3N2K - chains A and E of the 5 polymer chains in the assembly; structure by X-ray diffraction, 4.00 A resolution.

Chain A:
Protein: Tubulin alpha chain
Organism: Ovis aries
UniProt: D0VWZ0 (D0VWZ0_SHEEP); residue numbers follow UniProt; this construct covers 1-451
Sequence (451 residues; each row starts with the number of its first residue):
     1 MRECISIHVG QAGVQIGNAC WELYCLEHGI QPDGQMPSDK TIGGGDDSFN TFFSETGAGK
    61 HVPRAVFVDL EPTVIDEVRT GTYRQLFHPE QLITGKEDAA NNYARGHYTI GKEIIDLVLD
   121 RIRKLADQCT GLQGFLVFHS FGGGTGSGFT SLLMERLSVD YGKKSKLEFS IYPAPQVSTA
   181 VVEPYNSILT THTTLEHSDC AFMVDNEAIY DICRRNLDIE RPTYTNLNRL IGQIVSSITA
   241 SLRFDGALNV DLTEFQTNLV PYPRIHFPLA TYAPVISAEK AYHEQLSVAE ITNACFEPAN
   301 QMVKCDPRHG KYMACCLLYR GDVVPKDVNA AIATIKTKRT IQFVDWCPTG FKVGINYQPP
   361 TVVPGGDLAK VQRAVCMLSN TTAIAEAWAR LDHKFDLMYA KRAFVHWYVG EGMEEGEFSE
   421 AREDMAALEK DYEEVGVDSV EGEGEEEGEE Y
Disordered / not traced: 1, 38-46, 439-451
Small-molecule neighbours: GTP: G10, Q11, A12, Q15, I16, D69, E71, D98, A99, A100, N101, S140, G142, G143, G144, T145, G146, I171, P173, A174, V177, S178, E183, N206, Y224, L227, N228, I231

Chain E:
Protein: Stathmin-4
Organism: Rattus norvegicus
UniProt: P63043 (STMN4_RAT); residues 5-145 here correspond to UniProt positions 49-189 (UniProt number = residue number + 44)
Sequence (142 residues; numbered 4 to 145; the number before each row is that of its first residue):
     4 ADMEVIELNK CTSGQSFEVI LKPPSFDGVP EFNASLPRRR DPSLEEIQKK LEAAEERRKY
    64 QEAELLKHLA EKREHEREVI QKAIEENNNF IKMAKEKLAQ KMESNKENRE AHLAAMLERL
   124 QEKDKHAEEV RKNKELKEEA SR
Disordered / not traced: 31-44, 141-145
Construct notes: expression tag (4)
Curated features (UniProtKB/Swiss-Prot):
  - modified residue: S46 (Phosphoserine)

Chain A / chain E interface:
Contacting residue pairs (55):
  H107(A) - L54(E)
  Y108(A) - K53(E)
  Y108(A) - L54(E)  hydrophobic
  Y108(A) - A57(E)  hydrophobic
  Y108(A) - R61(E)
  T109(A) - R61(E)  hydrogen bond
  K112(A) - L54(E)
  K112(A) - E58(E)  salt bridge
  L152(A) - L54(E)  hydrophobic
  H197(A) - S46(E)
  F244(A) - S16(E)
  D245(A) - C14(E)  hydrogen bond (backbone-side chain)
  D245(A) - T15(E)
  G246(A) - C14(E)
  A247(A) - N12(E)
  A247(A) - C14(E)
  A247(A) - Q18(E)
  A247(A) - S19(E)
  L248(A) - S19(E)
  P325(A) - Q18(E)
  P325(A) - F20(E)  hydrophobic
  N329(A) - M6(E)
  N329(A) - F20(E)
  I332(A) - M6(E)  hydrophobic
  A333(A) - A4(E)  hydrogen bond (backbone-backbone)
  K336(A) - A4(E)
  D345(A) - P27(E)
  D345(A) - S28(E)
  D345(A) - D30(E)
  W346(A) - P27(E)
  W346(A) - D30(E)
  C347(A) - P27(E)
  P348(A) - K25(E)
  P348(A) - P27(E)
  T349(A) - L24(E)
  T349(A) - K25(E)  hydrogen bond (side chain-backbone)
  G350(A) - V22(E)
  F351(A) - F20(E)
  F351(A) - E21(E)
  F351(A) - V22(E)  hydrogen bond (backbone-backbone)
  K352(A) - F20(E)
  V353(A) - Q18(E)
  V353(A) - S19(E)
  V353(A) - F20(E)  hydrogen bond (backbone-backbone)
  G354(A) - Q18(E)
  I355(A) - G17(E)
  I355(A) - Q18(E)  hydrogen bond (backbone-backbone)
  N356(A) - S16(E)  hydrogen bond
  Y357(A) - S16(E)
  Y357(A) - G17(E)
  Y357(A) - Q18(E)
  E411(A) - R61(E)  hydrogen bond (backbone-side chain)
  G412(A) - A57(E)
  G412(A) - R60(E)  hydrogen bond (backbone-side chain)
  E414(A) - R60(E)  salt bridge
Interface residues without a listed pair, chain A (39 interface residues in all): S158, V159, V328, T337, V409, G410, M413
Interface residues without a listed pair, chain E (31 interface residues in all): D5, L11, I23, P26, L47, E48, Q64

In short:
39 residues of chain A face 31 of chain E across their interface; the contacts include 10 hydrogen bonds and 2
salt bridges. Among the polar pairs are K112(A)-E58(E), E414(A)-R60(E) and T109(A)-R61(E). Ligands of chain A:
GTP.
Here chain A is Tubulin alpha chain (Ovis aries) and chain E is Stathmin-4 (Rattus norvegicus). Entry 3N2K
(TUBULIN-NSC 613862: RB3 Stathmin-like domain complex) was determined by X-ray diffraction together with 3N2G
from the same study.
